4OCT - chain A; structure by X-ray diffraction, 2.28 A resolution.

# Chain A
Name: RNA demethylase ALKBH5
Source organism: Homo sapiens
Notes: EC 1.14.11.-
Reference sequence: Q6P6C2 (ALKB5_HUMAN); residues 74-294 here = UniProt positions 74-294
Amino-acid sequence (222 residues; each row starts with the number of its first residue):
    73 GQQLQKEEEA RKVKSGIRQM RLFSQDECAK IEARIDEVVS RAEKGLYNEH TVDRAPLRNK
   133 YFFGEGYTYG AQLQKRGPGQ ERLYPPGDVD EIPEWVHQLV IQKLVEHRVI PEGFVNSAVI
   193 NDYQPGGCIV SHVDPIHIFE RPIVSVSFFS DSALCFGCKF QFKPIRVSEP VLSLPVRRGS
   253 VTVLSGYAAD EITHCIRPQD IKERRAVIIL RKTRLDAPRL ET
Disordered / not traced: 73-76, 141-147, 294
Construct notes: expression tag (73)
Disulfide bonds: C230-C267
Bound ions: Mn2+: H204, D206, H266 (together with 2-oxoglutaric acid)
Small-molecule neighbours: 2-oxoglutaric acid (AKG): N193, Y195, I201, H204, D206, L226, H266, I268, R277, V279, I281, R283

# Summary
Chain A binds 2-oxoglutaric acid. H204, D206 and H266 form the Mn2+ site.
Chain A is RNA demethylase ALKBH5 (Homo sapiens); the structure, Crystal structure of human ALKBH5
crystallized in the presence of Mn2+ and 2-oxoglutarate, was determined by X-ray diffraction, deposited
together with 4O61.
